PDB entry 5U6W | X-ray diffraction, 2.64 A resolution | chain A

# Chain A
Protein: Cytochrome P450
Source organism: Rhodopseudomonas palustris (strain HaA2)
UniProt: Q2IU02 (Q2IU02_RHOP2); residues 17-409 here correspond to UniProt positions 18-410 (UniProt number = residue number + 1)
Sequence (393 residues; row label = number of the first residue in the row):
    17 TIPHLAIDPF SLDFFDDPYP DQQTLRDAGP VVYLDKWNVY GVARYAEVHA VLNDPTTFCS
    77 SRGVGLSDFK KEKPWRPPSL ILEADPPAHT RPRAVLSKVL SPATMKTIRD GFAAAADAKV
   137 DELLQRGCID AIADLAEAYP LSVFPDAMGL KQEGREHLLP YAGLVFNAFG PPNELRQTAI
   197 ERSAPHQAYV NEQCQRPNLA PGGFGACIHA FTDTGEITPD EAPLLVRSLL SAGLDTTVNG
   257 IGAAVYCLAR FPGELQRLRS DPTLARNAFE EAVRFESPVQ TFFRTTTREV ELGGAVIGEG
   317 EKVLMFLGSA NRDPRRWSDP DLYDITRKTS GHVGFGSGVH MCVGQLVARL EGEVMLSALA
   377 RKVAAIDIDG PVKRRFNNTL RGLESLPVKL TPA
Metal / ion sites: heme Fe near Cys-358 (its only coordinating residue here)
Small-molecule neighbours:
  - 4-(methylamino)benzoic acid (81P): Arg-92, Ser-95, Ile-97, Leu-98, Val-181, Phe-182, Phe-185, Arg-243, Ser-244, Ser-247, Ala-248, Phe-298
  - heme (HEM): Leu-68, Val-80, Ile-97, Leu-98, His-105, Arg-109, Leu-112, Leu-116, Phe-160, Ser-244, Leu-245, Ala-248, Gly-249, Thr-252, Thr-253, Gly-256, Phe-285, Val-289, Pro-294, Val-295, Phe-298, Arg-300, Leu-323, Val-349, Gly-350, Phe-351, Gly-352, Val-355, His-356, Met-357, Cys-358, Val-359, Gly-360, Val-363, Ala-364
What the authors report for this chain:
  - binding site for 4-(methylamino)benzoic acid: Phe-298

# Summary
Bound to chain A: heme and 4-(methylamino)benzoic acid. The paper reports a binding site for
4-(methylamino)benzoic acid at Phe-298.
Chain A is Cytochrome P450 (Rhodopseudomonas palustris (strain HaA2)); the structure, The crystal structure of
4-methylaminobenzoate-bound CYP199A4, was determined by X-ray diffraction together with 5U6T and 5U6U from the
same study.
